2JAP - chains A and B of the 4 polymer chains in the assembly; structure by X-ray diffraction, 2.10 A resolution.

== Chain A (and B) ==
Name: Clavaldehyde dehydrogenase
Organism: Streptomyces clavuligerus
Notes: chain B of this document is another copy of the same molecule, construct and numbering; everything in this record applies to it too
UniProtKB: Q9LCV7 (Q9LCV7_STRCL); residues 1-247 here = UniProt positions 1-247
Amino-acid sequence (247 residues; each row starts with the number of its first residue):
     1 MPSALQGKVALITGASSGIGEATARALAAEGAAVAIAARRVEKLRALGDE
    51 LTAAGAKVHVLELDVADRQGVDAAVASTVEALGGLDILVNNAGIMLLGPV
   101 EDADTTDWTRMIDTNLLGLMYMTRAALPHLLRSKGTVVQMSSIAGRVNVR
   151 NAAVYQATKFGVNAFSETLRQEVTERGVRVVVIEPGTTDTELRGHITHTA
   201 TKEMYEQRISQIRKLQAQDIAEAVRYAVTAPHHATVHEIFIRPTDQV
Not modelled in the structure: 1-2
Small-molecule neighbours:
  - clavulanic acid (J01; (2R,3Z,5R)-3-(2-hydroxyethylidene)-7-oxo-4-oxa-1-azabicyclo[3.2.0]heptane-2-carboxylic acid): Met95, Leu97, Ser142, Ile143, Ala144, Val149, Ala152, Tyr155, Gln156, Thr187, Leu192, Tyr205, Arg208, Ile209, Gln246
  - NADPH (NDP; NADPH dihydro-nicotinamide-adenine-dinucleotide phosphate): Gly14, Ala15, Ser16, Ser17, Gly18, Ile19, Gly20, Ala38, Arg39, Arg40, Leu63, Asp64, Val65, Asn91, Ala92, Gly93, Ile94, Thr114, Met140, Ser141, Ser142, Tyr155, Lys159, Pro185, Gly186, Thr187, Thr188, Thr190, Glu191, Leu192, His195, Tyr205

== How chain A and chain B interact ==
Pairs across the interface (70):
  Arg146(A) - Arg146(B)
  Arg146(A) - Glu238(B)  salt bridge
  Glu167(A) - Arg242(B)  salt bridge
  Arg170(A) - Arg242(B)
  Arg170(A) - Gln246(B)  hydrogen bond (side chain-backbone)
  Arg170(A) - Val247(B)  hydrogen bond (side chain-backbone)
  Gln171(A) - Val247(B)
  Thr174(A) - Thr244(B)  hydrogen bond (side chain-backbone)
  Thr174(A) - Gln246(B)
  Glu175(A) - Asp245(B)
  Glu175(A) - Val247(B)
  Arg179(A) - Thr244(B)
  Arg213(A) - His232(B)  hydrogen bond
  Arg213(A) - His233(B)
  Lys214(A) - His233(B)
  Leu215(A) - His233(B)
  Leu215(A) - Ala234(B)  hydrophobic
  Asp219(A) - Pro231(B)
  Asp219(A) - His233(B)  salt bridge
  Ala223(A) - Tyr226(B)
  Tyr226(A) - Ala223(B)
  Tyr226(A) - Tyr226(B)  hydrophobic
  Pro231(A) - Asp219(B)
  His232(A) - Arg213(B)  hydrogen bond
  His232(A) - Thr244(B)  hydrogen bond (backbone-side chain)
  His233(A) - Arg213(B)
  His233(A) - Lys214(B)
  His233(A) - Leu215(B)
  His233(A) - Asp219(B)  salt bridge
  His233(A) - Pro243(B)
  His233(A) - Thr244(B)  hydrogen bond (backbone-backbone)
  Ala234(A) - Leu215(B)  hydrophobic
  Ala234(A) - Ile241(B)  hydrophobic
  Ala234(A) - Arg242(B)
  Ala234(A) - Thr244(B)  hydrogen bond (backbone-side chain)
  Thr235(A) - Phe240(B)
  Thr235(A) - Ile241(B)
  Thr235(A) - Arg242(B)  hydrogen bond (backbone-backbone)
  Thr235(A) - Thr244(B)  hydrogen bond
  Val236(A) - Ile239(B)  hydrophobic
  Val236(A) - Phe240(B)
  His237(A) - Phe240(B)  hydrogen bond (backbone-backbone)
  Glu238(A) - Arg146(B)  salt bridge
  Glu238(A) - Glu238(B)
  Glu238(A) - Ile239(B)
  Glu238(A) - Phe240(B)  hydrogen bond (backbone-backbone)
  Ile239(A) - Val236(B)  hydrophobic
  Ile239(A) - Glu238(B)
  Phe240(A) - Thr235(B)
  Phe240(A) - Val236(B)
  Phe240(A) - His237(B)  hydrogen bond (backbone-backbone)
  Phe240(A) - Glu238(B)  hydrogen bond (backbone-backbone)
  Ile241(A) - Thr235(B)
  Arg242(A) - Arg170(B)
  Arg242(A) - His233(B)
  Arg242(A) - Ala234(B)
  Arg242(A) - Thr235(B)  hydrogen bond (backbone-backbone)
  Pro243(A) - His233(B)
  Thr244(A) - Thr174(B)  hydrogen bond (backbone-side chain)
  Thr244(A) - Arg179(B)
  Thr244(A) - His232(B)  hydrogen bond (side chain-backbone)
  Thr244(A) - His233(B)  hydrogen bond (backbone-backbone)
  Thr244(A) - Ala234(B)  hydrogen bond (side chain-backbone)
  Thr244(A) - Thr235(B)  hydrogen bond
  Asp245(A) - Glu175(B)
  Gln246(A) - Arg170(B)  hydrogen bond (backbone-side chain)
  Gln246(A) - Thr174(B)
  Val247(A) - Arg170(B)  hydrogen bond (backbone-side chain)
  Val247(A) - Gln171(B)
  Val247(A) - Glu175(B)
Other interface residues (no listed pair), chain A (33 interface residues in all): Gly177, Gln216, Glu222
Other interface residues (no listed pair), chain B (33 interface residues in all): Glu167, Gly177, Gln216, Glu222

== Overview ==
Chain A and chain B each contribute 33 residues to their interface, with 22 hydrogen bonds and 5 salt bridges.
Among the polar pairs are Arg146(A)-Glu238(B), Glu167(A)-Arg242(B) and Asp219(A)-His233(B). Chain A binds
NADPH and clavulanic acid.
Both chains are Clavaldehyde dehydrogenase (Streptomyces clavuligerus). Entry 2JAP (Clavulanic Acid
Dehydrogenase: Structural and Biochemical Analysis of the Final Step in the Biosynthesis of the ...) was
determined by X-ray diffraction, deposited together with 2JAH.
